Entry 1KU7 (X-ray diffraction, 2.40 A resolution); this record covers chains B and A of the 4 polymer chains in the assembly.

Chain B:
Molecule: 11-nt DNA strand
Sequence (11 nucleotides; row label = number of the first residue in the row):
     1 CCTTGACAAA G

Chain A:
Name: sigma factor sigA
Source organism: Thermus aquaticus
Notes: fragment: region 4 (residues 366-438)
UniProtKB: Q9EZJ8 (Q9EZJ8_THEAQ); numbering as in UniProt (aligned over 366-438)
Chain sequence (73 residues; row label = number of the first residue in the row):
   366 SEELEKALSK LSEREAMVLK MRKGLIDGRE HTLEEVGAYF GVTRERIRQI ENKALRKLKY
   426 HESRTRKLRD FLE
Construct notes: engineered mutation Met386 (Leu in Q9EZJ8)
Curated features (UniProtKB/Swiss-Prot):
  - DNA-binding region: Leu398 to Asn417 (H-T-H motif)

Interface between chain B and chain A:
Pairs across the interface (12):
  DC1(B) - Arg379(A)  phosphate contact
  DC1(B) - Arg411(A)  sugar contact
  DC2(B) - Arg379(A)  salt bridge to the phosphate
  DC2(B) - Val407(A)  phosphate contact
  DC2(B) - Arg411(A)  salt bridge to the phosphate
  DC2(B) - Gln414(A)  base contact
  DT3(B) - Val407(A)  phosphate contact
  DT3(B) - Thr408(A)  hydrogen bond to the phosphate
  DT3(B) - Arg411(A)  phosphate contact
  DT3(B) - Gln414(A)  hydrogen bond to the base
  DT4(B) - Glu410(A)  base contact
  DA6(B) - Arg409(A)  base contact
Other interface residues (no listed pair), chain B (6 interface residues in all): DC7
Other interface residues (no listed pair), chain A (9 interface residues in all): Gly406, Ile415

Overview:
6 residues of chain B and 9 residues of chain A are in contact; the contacts include 2 hydrogen bonds and 2
salt bridges. Polar pairs include DT3(B)-Gln414(A), DT3(B)-Thr408(A) and DC2(B)-Arg379(A).
Chain B is an 11-nt DNA strand and chain A is sigma factor sigA (Thermus aquaticus); the structure, Crystal
Structure of Thermus aquatics RNA Polymerase SigmaA Subunit Region 4 Bound to-35 Element DNA, was determined
by X-ray diffraction (same publication as 1KU3).
